PDB entry 7ZM1 | X-ray diffraction, 2.15 A resolution | chains A and B

[Chain A (and B)]
Protein: 4,5:9,10-diseco-3-hydroxy-5,9,17-trioxoandrosta-1(10), 2-diene-4-oate hydrolase
Organism: Mycobacterium tuberculosis H37Rv
Notes: EC 3.7.1.17, 3.7.1.8; chain B of this document is another copy of the same molecule, construct and numbering; everything in this record applies to it too
Reference sequence: P9WNH5 (HSAD_MYCTU); numbering as in UniProt (aligned over 1-291)
Sequence (299 residues; row label = number of the first residue in the row):
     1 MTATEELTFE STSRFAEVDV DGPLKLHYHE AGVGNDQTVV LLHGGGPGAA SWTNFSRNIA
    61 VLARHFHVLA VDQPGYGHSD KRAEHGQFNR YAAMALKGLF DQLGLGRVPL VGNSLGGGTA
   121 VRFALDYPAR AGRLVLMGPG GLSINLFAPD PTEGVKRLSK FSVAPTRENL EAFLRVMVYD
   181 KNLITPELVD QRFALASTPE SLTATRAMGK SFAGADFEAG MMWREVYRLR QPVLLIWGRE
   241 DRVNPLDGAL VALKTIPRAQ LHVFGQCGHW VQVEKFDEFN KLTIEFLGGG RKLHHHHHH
Disordered / not traced: 1-6, 291-299
Sequence notes: expression tag (292-299)
Curated features (UniProtKB/Swiss-Prot):
  - active site: His-269 (Proton acceptor)
  - binding site (substrate): Gly-45, Gly-46, Asn-54, Asn-113, Leu-115, Arg-192, Trp-270
  - site: Ser-114 (Transition state stabilizer)
Glycans and other covalent adducts: compound IY8 linked to Ser-114
Residues lining bound ligands: IY8 (methoxy-[(E,3R)-3-[(2R)-1-methoxy-1,3-bis(oxidanylidene)butan-2-yl]tridec-11-enyl]phosphinous acid): Gly-44, Gly-45, Gly-46, Asn-89, Leu-115, Gly-140, Gly-141, Ser-143, Val-155, Leu-158, Ser-159, Ser-162, Phe-173, Thr-205, Arg-206, Met-208, Gly-209, Phe-212, Val-243, Asn-244, His-269
Reported in the primary citation:
  - conformationally variable residues (side-chain flip): Met-177

[Chain A / chain B interface]
Pairs across the interface (20):
  Phe-147(A) with Phe-147(B), hydrophobic; Leu-246(B), hydrophobic; Asp-247(B)
  Pro-149(A) with Glu-240(B); Asp-241(B); Arg-242(B)
  Asp-150(A) with Arg-242(B), hydrogen bond (backbone-side chain)
  Pro-151(A) with Arg-242(B), hydrogen bond (backbone-side chain)
  Glu-153(A) with Glu-153(B); Lys-156(B), salt bridge
  Lys-156(A) with Glu-153(B), salt bridge; Arg-242(B)
  Glu-240(A) with Pro-149(B)
  Asp-241(A) with Pro-149(B)
  Arg-242(A) with Pro-149(B); Asp-150(B), hydrogen bond (side chain-backbone); Pro-151(B), hydrogen bond (side chain-backbone); Lys-156(B)
  Asp-247(A) with Phe-147(B)
  Leu-250(A) with Phe-147(B), hydrophobic
Also at the interface, not in a pair above, chain A (15 interface residues in all): Arg-157, Val-176, Arg-239, Leu-246
Also at the interface, not in a pair above, chain B (15 interface residues in all): Thr-152, Val-176, Arg-239, Leu-250

[Summary]
Chain A and chain B each contribute 15 residues to their interface, with 4 hydrogen bonds and 2 salt bridges.
Among the polar pairs are Glu-153(A)/Lys-156(B), Asp-150(A)/Arg-242(B) and Pro-151(A)/Arg-242(B). Compound IY8
is covalently linked to Ser-114(A). From UniProt: active-site residue His-269(A) and 7 substrate-binding
residues on chain A. From the paper: conformational variability at Met-177(A).
Both chains are 4,5:9,10-diseco-3-hydroxy-5,9,17-trioxoandrosta-1(10), 2-diene-4-oate hydrolase (Mycobacterium
tuberculosis H37Rv). Entry 7ZM1 (Crystal structure of HsaD from Mycobacterium tuberculosis in complex with
Cyclophostin-like inhibitor CyC7b) was determined by X-ray diffraction, deposited together with 7ZJT, 7ZM2,
7ZM3 and 7ZM4.
